Entry 7DP8 (X-ray diffraction, 2.45 A resolution); this record covers chains B and E of the 6 polymer chains in the assembly.

[Chain B]
Protein: Tubulin beta chain
Source organism: Sus scrofa
UniProtKB: A0A287AGU7 (A0A287AGU7_PIG); the author numbering skips numbers that UniProt does not, so the offset changes along the chain: 1-358 = UniProt 1-358; 367-453 = UniProt 359-445
Chain sequence (445 residues; each row starts with the number of its first residue; note: 8 numbers in that range are skipped by the numbering (no residue carries them; nothing is unmodelled there)):
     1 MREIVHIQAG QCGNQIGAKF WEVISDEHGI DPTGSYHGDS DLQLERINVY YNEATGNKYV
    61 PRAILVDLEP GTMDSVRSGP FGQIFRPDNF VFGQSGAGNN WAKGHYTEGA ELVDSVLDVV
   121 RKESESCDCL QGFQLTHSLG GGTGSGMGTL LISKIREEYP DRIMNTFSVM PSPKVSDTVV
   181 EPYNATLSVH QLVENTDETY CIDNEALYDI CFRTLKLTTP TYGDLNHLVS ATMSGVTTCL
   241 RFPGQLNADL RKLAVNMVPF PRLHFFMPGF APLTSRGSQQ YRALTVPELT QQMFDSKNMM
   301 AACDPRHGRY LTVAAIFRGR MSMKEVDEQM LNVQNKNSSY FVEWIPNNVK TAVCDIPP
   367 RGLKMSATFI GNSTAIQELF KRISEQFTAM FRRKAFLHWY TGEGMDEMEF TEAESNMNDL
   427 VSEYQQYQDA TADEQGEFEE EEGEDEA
Not modelled in the structure: 273-284, 439-453
Bound ions: Ca2+ near Glu111 (its only coordinating residue here)
Small-molecule neighbours:
  - G2X (6-[2,6-bis(fluoranyl)-4-[3-(methylamino)propoxy]phenyl]-5-chloranyl-N-[(2S)-1,1,1-tris(fluoranyl)propan-2-yl]-[1,2,4]triazolo[1,5-a]pyrimidin-7-amine): Val175, Ser176, Asp177, Asn204, Glu205, Tyr208, Asp209, Arg213, Pro220, Thr221, Tyr222, Leu225
  - GDP (guanosine-5'-diphosphate): Gly10, Gln11, Cys12, Gln15, Ile16, Asp67, Ser138, Gly141, Gly142, Thr143, Gly144, Asp177, Glu181, Asn204, Tyr222, Leu225, Asn226

[Chain E]
Protein: Stathmin-4
Source organism: Rattus norvegicus
UniProtKB: P63043 (STMN4_RAT); residues 5-145 here correspond to UniProt positions 49-189 (UniProt number = residue number + 44)
Chain sequence (143 residues; each row starts with the number of its first residue):
     3 MADMEVIELN KCTSGQSFEV ILKPPSFDGV PEFNASLPRR RDPSLEEIQK KLEAAEERRK
    63 YQEAELLKHL AEKREHEREV IQKAIEENNN FIKMAKEKLA QKMESNKENR EAHLAAMLER
   123 LQEKDKHAEE VRKNKELKEE ASR
Not modelled in the structure: 3-5, 29-43, 144-145
Construct notes: expression tag (3-4)
Curated features (UniProtKB/Swiss-Prot):
  - modified residue: Ser46 (Phosphoserine)

[Chain B / chain E interface]
Contacting residue pairs (20; chain B residue first):
  His105(B) with Lys75(E)
  Tyr106(B) with His78(E), hydrogen bond; Glu79(E); Val82(E), hydrophobic; Ile83(E)
  Leu150(B) with Glu79(E)
  Ser153(B) with Leu72(E); Lys75(E); Arg76(E), hydrogen bond
  Lys154(B) with Arg76(E)
  Arg156(B) with Leu68(E)
  Glu157(B) with Leu69(E); Leu72(E); Arg76(E), salt bridge
  Pro160(B) with Glu65(E); Leu68(E), hydrophobic
  Glu409(B) with Val82(E); Ala86(E)
  Gly410(B) with Val82(E)
  Glu415(B) with His78(E), salt bridge
Also at the interface, not in a pair above, chain B (16 interface residues in all): Thr107, Gln191, Thr407, Gly408, Met411
Also at the interface, not in a pair above, chain E (14 interface residues in all): Ala73, Lys85, Glu89

[Overview]
16 residues of chain B and 14 residues of chain E are in contact, with 2 hydrogen bonds and 2 salt bridges.
Polar contacts include Glu157(B)-Arg76(E), Glu415(B)-His78(E) and Tyr106(B)-His78(E). Chain B binds GDP and
compound G2X.
Chain B is Tubulin beta chain (Sus scrofa) and chain E is Stathmin-4 (Rattus norvegicus); the structure,
Crystal structure of T2R-TTL-Cevipabulin-eribulin complex, was determined by X-ray diffraction, deposited
together with 7CLD.
